Entry 2BDH (X-ray diffraction, 3.00 A resolution); this record covers chain A.

# Chain A
Name: Kallikrein-4
Source organism: Homo sapiens
Notes: EC 3.4.21.-; fragment: Human Kallikrein 4
Reference sequence: Q9Y5K2 (KLK4_HUMAN); aligned to UniProt positions 27-243 over residues 16-238 (the alignment contains insertions or deletions, so no single offset holds)
Chain sequence (223 residues; each row starts with the number of its first residue; note: 10 numbers in that range are skipped by the numbering (no residue carries them; nothing is unmodelled there); a row labelled like 186A-186B holds insertion residues (186A, then the next letters in order)):
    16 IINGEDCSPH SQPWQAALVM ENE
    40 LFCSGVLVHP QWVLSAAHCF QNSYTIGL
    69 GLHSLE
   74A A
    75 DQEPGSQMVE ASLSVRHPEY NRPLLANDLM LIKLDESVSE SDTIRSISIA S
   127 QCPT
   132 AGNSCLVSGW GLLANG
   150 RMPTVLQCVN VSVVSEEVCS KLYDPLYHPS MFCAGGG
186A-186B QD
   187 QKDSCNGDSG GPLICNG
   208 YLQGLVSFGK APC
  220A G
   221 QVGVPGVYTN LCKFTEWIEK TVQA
Cystine bridges: Cys22-Cys157, Cys42-Cys58, Cys128-Cys232, Cys136-Cys201, Cys168-Cys182, Cys191-Cys220
Metal / ion sites: Zn2+: His25, Glu77 (shared with 2 residues of chain B)
Residues lining bound ligands: P-amino benzamidine (PBZ): His57, Asp189, Ser190, Cys191, Asn192, Ser195, Val213, Ser214, Phe215, Gly216, Lys217, Cys220, Gly226

# In short
Ligands of chain A: P-amino benzamidine. His25 and Glu77 form the Zn2+ site.
Chain A is Kallikrein-4 (Homo sapiens); the structure, Human Kallikrein 4 complex with zinc and
p-aminobenzamidine, was determined by X-ray diffraction together with 2BDG and 2BDI from the same study.
